PDB entry 4KC1 | X-ray diffraction, 1.50 A resolution | chain A

# Chain A
Molecule: Fucosylglycoprotein alpha-N-acetylgalactosaminyltransferase
Organism: Homo sapiens
Notes: EC 2.4.1.40, 2.4.1.37
UniProtKB: P16442 (BGAT_HUMAN); residues 64-346 here = UniProt positions 64-346
Sequence (290 residues; numbered 57 to 346; the number before each row is that of its first residue):
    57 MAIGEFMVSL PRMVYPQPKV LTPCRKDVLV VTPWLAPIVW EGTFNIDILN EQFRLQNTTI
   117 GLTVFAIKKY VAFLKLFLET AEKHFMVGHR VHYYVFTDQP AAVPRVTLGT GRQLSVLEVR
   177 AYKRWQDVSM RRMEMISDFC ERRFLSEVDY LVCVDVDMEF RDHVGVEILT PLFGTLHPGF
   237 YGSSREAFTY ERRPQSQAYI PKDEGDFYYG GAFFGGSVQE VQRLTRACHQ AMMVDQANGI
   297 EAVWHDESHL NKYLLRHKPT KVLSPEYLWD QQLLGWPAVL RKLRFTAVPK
Not modelled in the structure: 57
Sequence notes: expression tag (57-63)
Ion coordination: Mn2+: Asp213 (together with WS1)
Residues lining bound ligands:
  - H-antigen acceptor (BHE; octyl 2-O-(6-deoxy-alpha-L-galactopyranosyl)-beta-D-galactopyranoside): His233, Pro234, Gly235, Phe236, Ser239, Thr245, Tyr264, Trp300, Glu303, Asp326, Leu329, Ala343
  - WS1 (6-(1-beta-D-Glucopyranosyloxymethyl)-N-(5'-deoxyluridine-5'-yl)picolinamide): Phe121, Ala122, Ile123, Lys124, Tyr126, Trp181, Val184, Ser185, Arg188, Asp211, Val212, Asp213

# In short
Ligands of chain A: H-antigen acceptor and compound WS1.
Chain A is Fucosylglycoprotein alpha-N-acetylgalactosaminyltransferase (Homo sapiens); the structure,
Structure of the blood group glycosyltransferase AAglyB in complex with a pyridine inhibitor as a neutral ...,
was determined by X-ray diffraction together with 4KC2 and 4KC4 from the same study.
